PDB entry 8RCF | electron microscopy, 3.40 A resolution | chains C and I of the 10 polymer chains in the assembly

[Chain C]
Protein: DNA repair protein RAD51 homolog 1
Source organism: Homo sapiens
UniProtKB: Q06609 (RAD51_HUMAN); numbering as in UniProt (aligned over 1-339)
Sequence (339 residues; each row starts with the number of its first residue):
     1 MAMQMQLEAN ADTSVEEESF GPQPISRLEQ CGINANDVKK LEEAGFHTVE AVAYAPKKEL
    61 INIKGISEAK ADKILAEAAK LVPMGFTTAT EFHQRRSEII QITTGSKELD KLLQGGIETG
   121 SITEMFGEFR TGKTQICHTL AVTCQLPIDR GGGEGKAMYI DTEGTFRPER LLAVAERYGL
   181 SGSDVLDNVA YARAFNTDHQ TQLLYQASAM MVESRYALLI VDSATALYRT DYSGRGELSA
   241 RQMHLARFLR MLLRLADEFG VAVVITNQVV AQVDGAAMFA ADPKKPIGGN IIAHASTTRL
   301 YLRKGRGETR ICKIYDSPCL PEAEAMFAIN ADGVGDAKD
Disordered / not traced: 1-20, 275-282
Ion coordination: Ca2+ site 1: Thr134 (together with ATP); Ca2+ site 2: Ala293, His294, Ser296, Asp316 (together with ATP)
Residues lining bound ligands:
  - ATP (adenosine-5'-triphosphate), molecule 1: Glu128, Phe129, Arg130, Thr131, Gly132, Lys133, Thr134, Gln135, Glu163, Arg170, Arg310, Ile329, Asn330, Ala331
  - ATP, molecule 2: Ala293, His294, Ser296, Ile314, Tyr315, Asp316, Ser317, Pro318, Cys319, Leu320, Pro321, Glu322

[Chain I]
Molecule: 23-nt DNA strand
Sequence (23 nucleotides; row label = number of the first residue in the row):
     1 TGXTGXTGXT GXTGXTGXTG XTG
Modified residues: 3DR (1',2'-dideoxyribofuranose-5'-phosphate) at position 3, 3DR (1',2'-dideoxyribofuranose-5'-phosphate) at position 6, 3DR (1',2'-dideoxyribofuranose-5'-phosphate) at position 9, 3DR (1',2'-dideoxyribofuranose-5'-phosphate) at position 12, 3DR (1',2'-dideoxyribofuranose-5'-phosphate) at position 15, 3DR (1',2'-dideoxyribofuranose-5'-phosphate) at position 18, 3DR (1',2'-dideoxyribofuranose-5'-phosphate) at position 21

[Interface between chain C and chain I]
Pairs across the interface (20):
  Arg229(C) - 3DR_18(I)  salt bridge to the phosphate
  Leu238(C) - 3DR_15(I)  sugar contact
  Leu238(C) - DT16(I)  sugar contact
  Ser239(C) - DG14(I)  base contact
  Arg241(C) - DT16(I)  hydrogen bond to the phosphate
  Arg241(C) - DG17(I)  salt bridge to the phosphate
  Gln242(C) - 3DR_15(I)  hydrogen bond to the phosphate
  Gln242(C) - DT16(I)  hydrogen bond to the phosphate
  Met243(C) - 3DR_15(I)  phosphate contact
  Val270(C) - 3DR_18(I)  sugar contact
  Val270(C) - DT19(I)  phosphate contact
  Ala271(C) - DT19(I)  hydrogen bond to the phosphate
  Gln272(C) - DT19(I)  base contact
  Val273(C) - DT19(I)  base contact
  Ile287(C) - DG17(I)  phosphate contact
  Gly288(C) - DG17(I)  hydrogen bond to the phosphate
  Gly289(C) - DT16(I)  phosphate contact
  Gly289(C) - DG17(I)  phosphate contact
  Asn290(C) - DT16(I)  hydrogen bond to the phosphate
  Ile291(C) - DT16(I)  hydrogen bond to the phosphate
Other interface residues (no listed pair), chain C (17 interface residues in all): Val269, Pro286

[Overview]
17 residues of chain C face 6 of chain I across their interface, with 7 hydrogen bonds and 2 salt bridges.
Among the polar pairs are Arg241(C)-DT16(I), Gln242(C)-3DR_15(I) and Gln242(C)-DT16(I). Ligands of chain C:
ATP. Ala293(C), His294(C), Ser296(C) and Asp316(C) coordinate Ca2+ site 2.
Chain C is DNA repair protein RAD51 homolog 1 (Homo sapiens) and chain I is a 23-nt DNA strand; the structure,
RAD51 nucleoprotein filament on double-stranded abasic DNA, was determined by electron microscopy together
with 8RCD from the same study.
